Entry 3IDY (X-ray diffraction, 3.20 A resolution); this record covers chains H and L of the 6 polymer chains in the assembly.

Chain H:
Name: Fab b13 heavy chain
Organism: Homo sapiens
Notes: antibody fragment or engineered binder
Amino-acid sequence (231 residues; numbered 1 to 216 plus 15 insertion-coded residues; the number before each row is that of its first residue; a row labelled like 82A-82C holds insertion residues (82A, then the next letters in order)):
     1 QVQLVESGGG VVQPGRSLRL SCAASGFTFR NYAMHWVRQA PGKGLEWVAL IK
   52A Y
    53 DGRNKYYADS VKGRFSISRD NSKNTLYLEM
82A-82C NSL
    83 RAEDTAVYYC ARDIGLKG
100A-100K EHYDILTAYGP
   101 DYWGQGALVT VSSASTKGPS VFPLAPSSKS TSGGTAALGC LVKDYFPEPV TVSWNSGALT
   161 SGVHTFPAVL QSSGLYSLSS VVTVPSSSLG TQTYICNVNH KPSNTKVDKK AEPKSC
Unresolved in the structure: 129-130
Disulfide bonds: Cys22-Cys92, Cys140-Cys196
Residues lining bound ligands: N-acetylglucosamine (NAG; 2-acetamido-2-deoxy-beta-D-glucopyranose): Leu98, Lys99, Gly100

Chain L:
Name: Fab b13 light chain
Organism: Homo sapiens
Notes: antibody fragment or engineered binder
Amino-acid sequence (215 residues; each row starts with the number of its first residue):
     1 DIQMTQSPSS LSASVGDRVT ITCQASQDIR NYLNWYQQKP GKAPKLLIYD ASNSETGVPS
    61 RFSGSGSGRD FTFTISSLQP EDVATYYCQQ HQNVP
   95A L
    96 TTFGGGTKVE IKRTVAAPSV FIFPPSDEQL KSGTASVVCL LNNFYPREAK VQWKVDNALQ
   156 SGNSQESVTE QDSKDSTYSL SSTLTLSKAD YEKHKVYACE VTHQGLRSPV TKSFNRGEC
Unresolved in the structure: 214
Disulfide bonds: Cys23-Cys88, Cys134-Cys194

Interface between chain H and chain L:
Residue-residue contacts (74):
  His35(H) with Leu95A(L)
  Gln39(H) with Gln38(L), hydrogen bond; Tyr87(L)
  Gly44(H) with Tyr87(L); Gly100(L)
  Leu45(H) with Gln38(L); Pro44(L), hydrophobic; Tyr87(L), hydrophobic
  Trp47(H) with Pro95(L), hydrophobic; Leu95A(L)
  Tyr58(H) with Val94(L), hydrophobic
  Asp61(H) with Asp1(L)
  Tyr91(H) with Gln38(L); Lys42(L); Ala43(L), hydrophobic
  Ile96(H) with Leu46(L), hydrophobic; Tyr49(L), hydrophobic
  Glu100A(H) with Tyr49(L), hydrogen bond; Asn53(L)
  His100B(H) with Asp50(L), salt bridge
  Asp100D(H) with Tyr32(L)
  Leu100F(H) with Tyr32(L), hydrophobic; His91(L)
  Ala100H(H) with His91(L)
  Tyr100I(H) with Asn34(L), hydrogen bond (backbone-side chain); His91(L), hydrogen bond (backbone-side chain)
  Gly100J(H) with Asn34(L); Tyr36(L)
  Pro100K(H) with Tyr36(L), hydrogen bond (backbone-side chain); Leu46(L); Gln89(L)
  Asp101(H) with Leu46(L); Glu55(L)
  Trp103(H) with Tyr36(L); Pro44(L)
  Gly104(H) with Ala43(L)
  Gln105(H) with Ala43(L)
  Val121(H) with Glu123(L)
  Phe122(H) with Ser121(L); Glu123(L); Gln124(L)
  Pro123(H) with Ser121(L)
  Leu124(H) with Phe118(L), hydrophobic; Val133(L), hydrophobic
  Ala125(H) with Phe118(L)
  Ala137(H) with Phe116(L); Phe118(L)
  Leu141(H) with Gln124(L); Ser131(L)
  Lys143(H) with Thr129(L); Ser131(L)
  Ser161(H) with Lys169(L)
  His164(H) with Asn137(L), hydrogen bond; Asn138(L), hydrogen bond; Thr164(L); Asp167(L), salt bridge; Ser174(L), hydrogen bond
  Phe166(H) with Ser162(L); Thr164(L); Ser174(L); Leu175(L); Ser176(L)
  Pro167(H) with Ser162(L), hydrogen bond (backbone-side chain); Val163(L)
  Val169(H) with Gln160(L); Ser162(L)
  Leu170(H) with Gln160(L)
  Gln171(H) with Gln160(L)
  Ser179(H) with Ser176(L)
  Val181(H) with Leu135(L), hydrophobic
  Thr183(H) with Asn137(L)
  Lys209(H) with Glu123(L)
  Lys214(H) with Asp122(L); Glu213(L)
Also at the interface, not in a pair above, chain H (49 interface residues in all): Lys43, Lys99, Thr100G, Thr135, Ala136, Leu138, Thr165, Ser215
Also at the interface, not in a pair above, chain L (48 interface residues in all): Thr97, Pro119, Ser127, Glu161, Thr178, Thr180

Summary:
The interface between chain H and chain L involves 49 residues on one side and 48 on the other; the contacts
include 9 hydrogen bonds and 2 salt bridges. Polar contacts include His100B(H)-Asp50(L), His164(H)-Asp167(L)
and Gln39(H)-Gln38(L). Bound to chain H: N-acetylglucosamine.
Here chain H is Fab b13 heavy chain and chain L is Fab b13 light chain, both from Homo sapiens. Entry 3IDY
(Crystal structure of HIV-gp120 core in complex with CD4-binding site antibody b13, space group C2221) was
determined by X-ray diffraction.
